4ZVQ - chains A and C of the 6 polymer chains in the assembly; structure by X-ray diffraction, 2.50 A resolution.

Chain A:
Name: Caspase-7
Organism: Homo sapiens
Notes: EC 3.4.22.60
Reference sequence: P55210 (CASP7_HUMAN), isoform P55210-3; residues 1-198 here correspond to UniProt positions 34-231 (UniProt number = residue number + 33)
Chain sequence (198 residues; each row starts with the number of its first residue):
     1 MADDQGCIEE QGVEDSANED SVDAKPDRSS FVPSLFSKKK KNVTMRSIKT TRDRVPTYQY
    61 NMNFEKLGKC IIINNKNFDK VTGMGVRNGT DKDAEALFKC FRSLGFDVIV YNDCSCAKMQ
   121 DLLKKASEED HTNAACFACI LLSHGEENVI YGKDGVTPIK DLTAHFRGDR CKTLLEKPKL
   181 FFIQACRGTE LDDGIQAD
Not modelled in the structure: 1-57, 197-198

Chain C:
Name: Caspase-7
Organism: Homo sapiens
Notes: EC 3.4.22.60
Reference sequence: P55210 (CASP7_HUMAN), isoform P55210-3; residues 301-498 here correspond to UniProt positions 34-231 (UniProt number = residue number - 267)
Chain sequence (198 residues; numbered 301 to 498; the number before each row is that of its first residue):
   301 MADDQGCIEE QGVEDSANED SVDAKPDRSS FVPSLFSKKK KNVTMRSIKT TRDRVPTYQY
   361 NMNFEKLGKC IIINNKNFDK VTGMGVRNGT DKDAEALFKC FRSLGFDVIV YNDCSCAKMQ
   421 DLLKKASEED HTNAACFACI LLSHGEENVI YGKDGVTPIK DLTAHFRGDR CKTLLEKPKL
   481 FFIQACRGTE LDDGIQAD
Not modelled in the structure: 301-356, 497-498

Interface between chain A and chain C:
Contacting residue pairs - 9 pairs, chain A then chain C:
  K160(A) - E490(C)  salt bridge
  G168(A) - I495(C)
  K172(A) - I495(C)
  L175(A) - I495(C)  hydrophobic
  E176(A) - Q496(C)
  E190(A) - K460(C)  salt bridge
  I195(A) - G468(C)
  I195(A) - L475(C)  hydrophobic
  Q196(A) - E476(C)
Other interface residues (no listed pair), chain A (9 interface residues in all): D169
Other interface residues (no listed pair), chain C (9 interface residues in all): D469, K472

Overview:
Chain A and chain C each contribute 9 residues to their interface; the contacts include 2 salt bridges. Among
the polar pairs are K160(A)-E490(C) and E190(A)-K460(C).
Both chains are Caspase-7 (Homo sapiens). Entry 4ZVQ (Caspase-7 Variant 2 (V2) with reprogrammed substrate
specificity due to Y230V/W232M/Q276C substitutions bound to VEID inhibitor) was determined by X-ray
diffraction together with 4ZVO, 4ZVP, 4ZVR, 4ZVS, 4ZVT and 4ZVU from the same study.
